6U5O - chains L and P of the 5 polymer chains in the assembly; structure by electron microscopy, 3.70 A resolution.

== Chain L ==
Molecule: RNA-directed RNA polymerase L
Source organism: Human metapneumovirus (strain CAN97-83)
Notes: EC 2.7.7.48, 2.1.1.56, 2.7.7.-, 2.7.7.88
Reference sequence: Q6WB93 (L_HMPVC); residue numbers follow UniProt; this construct covers 1-2005
Chain sequence (2030 residues; numbered -24 to 2005; the number before each row is that of its first residue; numbers below 1 keep their minus sign (Met-24 is residue -24)):
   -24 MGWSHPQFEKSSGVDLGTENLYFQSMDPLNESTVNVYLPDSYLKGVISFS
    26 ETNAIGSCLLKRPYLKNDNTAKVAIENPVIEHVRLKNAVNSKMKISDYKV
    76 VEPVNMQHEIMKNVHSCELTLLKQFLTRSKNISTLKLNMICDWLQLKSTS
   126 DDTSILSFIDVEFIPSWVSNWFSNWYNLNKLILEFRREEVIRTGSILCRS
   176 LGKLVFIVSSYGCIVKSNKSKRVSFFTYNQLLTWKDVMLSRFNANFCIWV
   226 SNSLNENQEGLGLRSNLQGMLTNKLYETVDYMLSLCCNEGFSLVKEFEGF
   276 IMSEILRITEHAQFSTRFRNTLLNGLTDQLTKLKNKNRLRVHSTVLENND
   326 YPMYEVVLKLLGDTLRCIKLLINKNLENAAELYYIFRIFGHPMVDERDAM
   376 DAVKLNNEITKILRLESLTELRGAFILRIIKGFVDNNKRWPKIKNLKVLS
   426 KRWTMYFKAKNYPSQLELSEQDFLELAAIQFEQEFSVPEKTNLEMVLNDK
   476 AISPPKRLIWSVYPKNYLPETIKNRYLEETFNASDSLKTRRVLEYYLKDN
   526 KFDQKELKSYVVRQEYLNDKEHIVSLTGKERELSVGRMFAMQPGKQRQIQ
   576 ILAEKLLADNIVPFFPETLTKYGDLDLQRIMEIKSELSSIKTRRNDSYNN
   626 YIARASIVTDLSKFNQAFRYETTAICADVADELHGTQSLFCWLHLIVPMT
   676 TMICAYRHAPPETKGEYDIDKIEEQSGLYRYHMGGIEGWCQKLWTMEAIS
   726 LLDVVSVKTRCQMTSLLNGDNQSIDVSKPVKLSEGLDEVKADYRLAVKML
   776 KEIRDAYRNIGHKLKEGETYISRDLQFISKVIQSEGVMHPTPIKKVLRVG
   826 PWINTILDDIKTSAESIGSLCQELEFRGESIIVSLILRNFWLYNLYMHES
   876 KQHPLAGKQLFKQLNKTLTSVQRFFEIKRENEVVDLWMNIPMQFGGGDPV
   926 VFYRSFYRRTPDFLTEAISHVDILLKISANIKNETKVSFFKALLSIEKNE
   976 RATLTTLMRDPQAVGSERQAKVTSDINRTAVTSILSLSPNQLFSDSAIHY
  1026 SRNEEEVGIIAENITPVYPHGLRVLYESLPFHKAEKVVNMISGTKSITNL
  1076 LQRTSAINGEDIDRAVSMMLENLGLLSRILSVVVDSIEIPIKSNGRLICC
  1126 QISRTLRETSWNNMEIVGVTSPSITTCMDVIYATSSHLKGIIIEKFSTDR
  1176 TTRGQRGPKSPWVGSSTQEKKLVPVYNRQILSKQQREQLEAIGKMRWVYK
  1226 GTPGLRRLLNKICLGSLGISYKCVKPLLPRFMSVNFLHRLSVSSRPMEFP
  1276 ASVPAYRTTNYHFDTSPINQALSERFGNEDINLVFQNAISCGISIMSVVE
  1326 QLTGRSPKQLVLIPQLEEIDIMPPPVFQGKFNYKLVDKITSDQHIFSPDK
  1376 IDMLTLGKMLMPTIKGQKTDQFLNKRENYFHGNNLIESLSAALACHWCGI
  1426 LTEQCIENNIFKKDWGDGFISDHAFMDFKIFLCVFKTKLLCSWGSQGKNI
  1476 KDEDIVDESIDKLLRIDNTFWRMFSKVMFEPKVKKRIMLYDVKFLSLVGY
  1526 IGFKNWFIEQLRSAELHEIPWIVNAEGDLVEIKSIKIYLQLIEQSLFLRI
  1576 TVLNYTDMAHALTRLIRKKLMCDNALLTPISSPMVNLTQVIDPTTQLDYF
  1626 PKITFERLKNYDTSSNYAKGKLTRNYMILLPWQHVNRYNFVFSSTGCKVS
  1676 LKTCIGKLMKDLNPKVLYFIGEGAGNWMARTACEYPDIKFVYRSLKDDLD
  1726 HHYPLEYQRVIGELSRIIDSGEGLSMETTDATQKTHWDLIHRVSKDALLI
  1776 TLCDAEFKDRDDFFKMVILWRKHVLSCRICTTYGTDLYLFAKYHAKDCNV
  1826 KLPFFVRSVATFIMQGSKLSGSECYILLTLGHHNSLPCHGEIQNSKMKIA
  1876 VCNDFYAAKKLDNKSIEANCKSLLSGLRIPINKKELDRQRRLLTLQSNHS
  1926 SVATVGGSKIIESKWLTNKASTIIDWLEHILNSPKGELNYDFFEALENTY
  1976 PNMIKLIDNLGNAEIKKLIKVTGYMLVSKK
Not modelled in the structure: -24 to 7, 607-625, 1381-2005
Sequence notes: initiating methionine (-24); expression tag (-23 to 0)
Reported in the primary citation:
  - mutagenesis - D745A: abolished catalytic activity
  - catalytic residues: Asp745
  - contacts within the chain: Thr1040-Gln1353 (hydrogen bond)

== Chain P ==
Molecule: Phosphoprotein
Source organism: Human metapneumovirus (strain CAN97-83)
Reference sequence: Q8B9Q8 (PHOSP_HMPVC); residue numbers follow UniProt; this construct covers 1-294
Chain sequence (319 residues; each row starts with the number of its first residue; numbers below 1 keep their minus sign (Met-24 is residue -24)):
   -24 MGHHHHHHHHSSGVDLGTENLYFQSMSFPEGKDILFMGNEAAKLAEAFQK
    26 SLRKPSHKRSQSIIGEKVNTVSETLELPTISRPTKPTILSEPKLAWTDKG
    76 GAIKTEAKQTIKVMDPIEEEEFTEKRVLPSSDGKTPAEKKLKPSTNTKKK
   126 VSFTPNEPGKYTKLEKDALDLLSDNEEEDAESSILTFEERDTSSLSIEAR
   176 LESIEEKLSMILGLLRTLNIATAGPTAARDGIRDAMIGIREELIADIIKE
   226 AKGKAAEMMEEEMNQRTKIGNGSVKLTEKAKELNKIVEDESTSGESEEEE
   276 ELKDTQENNQEDDIYQLIM
Not modelled in the structure: -24 to 168, 267-294
Sequence notes: initiating methionine (-24); expression tag (-23 to 0)
Swiss-Prot annotation at these positions:
  - region: Met12 to Arg28 (Binding to monomeric RNA-free nucleoprotein), Lys123 to Phe128 (Binding to host phosphatase PP1), Lys135 to Ser157 (Binding to protein M2-1), Ser169 to Asn194 (Oligomerization and binding to RNA-directed RNA polymerase L), Leu251 to Asp279 (Binding to RNA-directed RNA polymerase L), Gln281 to Met294 (Binding to the N-RNA complex)
  - modified residue (Phosphoserine): Ser106, Ser148, Ser157, Ser158, Ser168, Ser171
Reported in the primary citation:
  - conformationally variable residues (order/disorder transition): Asn194 to Gly213

== Interface between chain L and chain P ==
Pairs across the interface - 79 pairs, chain L then chain P:
  Arg282(L) - Glu263(P)  salt bridge
  Arg292(L) - Ile244(P)
  Arg292(L) - Val249(P)
  Arg294(L) - Asn259(P)  hydrogen bond
  Arg294(L) - Val262(P)
  Asn295(L) - Val249(P)  hydrogen bond (side chain-backbone)
  Asn295(L) - Leu251(P)
  Thr296(L) - Val249(P)
  Leu298(L) - Leu251(P)  hydrophobic
  Leu298(L) - Ala255(P)
  Leu298(L) - Asn259(P)
  Asn299(L) - Lys250(P)  hydrogen bond (side chain-backbone)
  Asn299(L) - Leu251(P)
  Asn299(L) - Thr252(P)  hydrogen bond (side chain-backbone)
  Asn299(L) - Ala255(P)
  Thr302(L) - Lys254(P)
  Thr302(L) - Ala255(P)
  Thr302(L) - Leu258(P)
  Thr306(L) - Lys254(P)  hydrogen bond
  Tyr329(L) - Lys254(P)
  Glu330(L) - Glu257(P)
  Leu333(L) - Glu257(P)
  Leu333(L) - Leu258(P)  hydrophobic
  Leu336(L) - Leu258(P)  hydrophobic
  Gly337(L) - Ile261(P)
  Leu340(L) - Val262(P)  hydrophobic
  Arg341(L) - Ile261(P)  hydrogen bond (side chain-backbone)
  Arg341(L) - Asp264(P)
  Arg341(L) - Glu265(P)  hydrogen bond (side chain-backbone)
  Arg341(L) - Ser266(P)
  Lys344(L) - Val262(P)
  Leu345(L) - Ser266(P)
  Leu380(L) - Ala230(P)
  Leu380(L) - Met233(P)  hydrophobic
  Glu383(L) - Arg204(P)  salt bridge
  Ile384(L) - Met233(P)  hydrophobic
  Ile384(L) - Met234(P)  hydrophobic
  Thr385(L) - Ala196(P)
  Thr385(L) - Thr197(P)
  Thr385(L) - Arg208(P)  hydrogen bond
  Thr385(L) - Ile222(P)
  Lys386(L) - Ile195(P)
  Lys386(L) - Ala196(P)
  Lys386(L) - Thr197(P)  hydrogen bond (backbone-side chain)
  Ile387(L) - Asn194(P)
  Ile387(L) - Ile195(P)
  Ile387(L) - Ala196(P)  hydrophobic
  Ile387(L) - Leu218(P)  hydrophobic
  Ile387(L) - Ile222(P)  hydrophobic
  Ile387(L) - Met238(P)  hydrophobic
  Leu388(L) - Asn194(P)
  Leu388(L) - Ile195(P)  hydrogen bond (backbone-backbone)
  Leu388(L) - Thr197(P)
  Arg389(L) - Arg191(P)  hydrogen bond (side chain-backbone)
  Arg389(L) - Leu193(P)
  Leu390(L) - Leu193(P)  hydrogen bond (backbone-backbone)
  Leu390(L) - Ile195(P)  hydrophobic
  Glu391(L) - Arg191(P)  salt bridge
  Leu449(L) - Arg191(P)
  Arg644(L) - Thr197(P)
  Glu646(L) - Thr197(P)
  Glu646(L) - Ala198(P)  hydrogen bond (side chain-backbone)
  Pro673(L) - Ile207(P)  hydrophobic
  Met674(L) - Ile207(P)  hydrophobic
  Glu699(L) - Arg204(P)  salt bridge
  Tyr706(L) - Arg204(P)
  Tyr706(L) - Asp205(P)
  Tyr706(L) - Gly206(P)
  Met708(L) - Ala198(P)
  Met708(L) - Ile207(P)  hydrophobic
  Tyr768(L) - Asn246(P)
  Tyr768(L) - Gly247(P)
  Tyr768(L) - Ser248(P)  hydrogen bond (side chain-backbone)
  Lys776(L) - Ile244(P)  hydrogen bond (side chain-backbone)
  Lys776(L) - Gly245(P)
  Arg779(L) - Thr242(P)  hydrogen bond
  Arg783(L) - Arg215(P)
  Lys788(L) - Glu237(P)
  Glu791(L) - Thr242(P)
Other interface residues (no listed pair), chain L (45 interface residues in all): Phe275, Leu301, Gly786
Other interface residues (no listed pair), chain P (49 interface residues in all): Leu190, Thr192, Gly199, Pro200, Ala210, Ile219, Lys229, Arg241
The authors on this interface:
  - interface residues, chain L: Glu383(L)
  - interface residues, chain P: Asn194(P)

== Overview ==
The interface between chain L and chain P involves 45 residues on one side and 49 on the other, with 16
hydrogen bonds and 4 salt bridges. Among the polar pairs are Arg282(L)-Glu263(P), Glu383(L)-Arg204(P) and
Glu391(L)-Arg191(P). From the paper: the catalytic residue Asp745(L); D745A of chain L abolishes catalytic
activity.
Chain L is RNA-directed RNA polymerase L and chain P is Phosphoprotein, both from Human metapneumovirus
(strain CAN97-83); the structure, Structure of the Human Metapneumovirus Polymerase bound to the
phosphoprotein tetramer, was determined by electron microscopy.
